3ST9 - chains B and G of the 7 polymer chains in the assembly; structure by X-ray diffraction, 2.43 A resolution.

Chain B (and G):
Molecule: ATP-dependent Clp protease proteolytic subunit
Organism: Staphylococcus aureus
Notes: EC 3.4.21.92; chain G of this document is another copy of the same molecule, construct and numbering; everything in this record applies to it too
Reference sequence: P63786 (CLPP_STAAW); residue numbers follow UniProt; this construct covers 1-195
Chain sequence (197 residues; each row starts with the number of its first residue; numbers below 1 keep their minus sign (Gly-1 is residue -1)):
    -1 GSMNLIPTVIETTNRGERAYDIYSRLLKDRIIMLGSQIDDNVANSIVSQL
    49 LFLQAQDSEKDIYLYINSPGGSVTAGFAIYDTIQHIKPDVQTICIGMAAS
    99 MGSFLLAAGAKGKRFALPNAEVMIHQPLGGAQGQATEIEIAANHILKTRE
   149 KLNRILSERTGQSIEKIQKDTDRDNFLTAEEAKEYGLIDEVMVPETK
Disordered / not traced: -1 to 17, 126-130, 193-195 (chain G: -1 to 18, 128-129, 194-195)
Sequence notes: expression tag (-1 to 0)
Swiss-Prot annotation at these positions:
  - active site: Ser98 (Nucleophile), His123

Interface between chain B and chain G:
Contacting residue pairs (48; chain B residue first):
  Ser22(B) - Arg23(G)
  Leu25(B) - Ile20(G)  hydrophobic
  Leu25(B) - Arg23(G)
  Asn42(B) - Tyr21(G)
  Asn42(B) - Met31(G)
  Asn42(B) - Gly33(G)  hydrogen bond (side chain-backbone)
  Asn42(B) - Asn65(G)  hydrogen bond
  Ser43(B) - Tyr21(G)
  Val45(B) - Met31(G)  hydrophobic
  Ser46(B) - Ile20(G)
  Ser46(B) - Tyr21(G)
  Ser46(B) - Leu24(G)
  Ser46(B) - Met31(G)
  Gln47(B) - Ile20(G)
  Leu49(B) - Met31(G)  hydrophobic
  Leu49(B) - Tyr63(G)
  Phe50(B) - Arg23(G)
  Phe50(B) - Leu24(G)
  Ala53(B) - Asp27(G)
  Thr72(B) - Glu119(G)  hydrogen bond
  Phe75(B) - Asn117(G)
  Ala76(B) - Ile93(G)
  Tyr78(B) - Asn117(G)
  Asp79(B) - Leu115(G)
  Asp79(B) - Pro116(G)
  Asp79(B) - Asn117(G)  hydrogen bond (side chain-backbone)
  Asp79(B) - Ala118(G)
  Gln82(B) - Pro192(G)
  Gln82(B) - Glu193(G)
  His83(B) - Leu115(G)
  His83(B) - Met190(G)
  His83(B) - Glu193(G)
  Ile84(B) - Glu193(G)
  Ile136(B) - Pro67(G)  hydrophobic
  Ile136(B) - Met95(G)  hydrophobic
  Ile136(B) - Phe174(G)
  Glu137(B) - Met95(G)
  Ala139(B) - Phe174(G)  hydrophobic
  Ala140(B) - Glu119(G)
  Ala140(B) - Phe174(G)  hydrophobic
  Asn141(B) - Glu119(G)
  Ile143(B) - Phe174(G)  hydrophobic
  Leu144(B) - Glu119(G)
  Leu144(B) - Phe174(G)
  Leu144(B) - Leu175(G)
  Leu144(B) - Thr176(G)
  Thr146(B) - Glu119(G)
  Lys149(B) - Asn117(G)
Also at the interface, not in a pair above, chain B (30 interface residues in all): Asp38, Thr80, Ile153
Also at the interface, not in a pair above, chain G (27 interface residues in all): Gly94, Ala97, Met121, Glu179

In short:
The interface between chain B and chain G involves 30 residues on one side and 27 on the other; the contacts
include 4 hydrogen bonds. Polar pairs include Asn42(B)-Gly33(G), Asn42(B)-Asn65(G) and Thr72(B)-Glu119(G).
Curated annotation (UniProt) lists active-site residues Ser98(B) and His123(B) on chain B.
Both chains are ATP-dependent Clp protease proteolytic subunit (Staphylococcus aureus). Entry 3ST9 (Crystal
structure of ClpP in heptameric form from Staphylococcus aureus) was determined by X-ray diffraction,
deposited together with 3STA.
